Entry 7FDJ (electron microscopy, 4.40 A resolution (low resolution: residue-level contacts below are approximate; hydrogen-bond / salt-bridge calls are withheld)); this record covers chains A and B of the 4 polymer chains in the assembly.

[Chain A (and B)]
Molecule: Capsid protein, Immunoglobulin G-binding protein A
From: Hepatitis B virus genotype C subtype adr (strain Japan/adr4/1983)
Notes: chain B of this document is another copy of the same molecule, construct and numbering; everything in this record applies to it too
UniProtKB: chimeric construct of P69706, P38507: residues 51-127 from P69706 (CAPSD_HBVC3) positions 2-78 (UniProt number = residue number - 49); residues 130-187 from P38507 positions 212-269 (UniProt number = residue number + 82); residues 190-247 from P38507 positions 212-269 (UniProt number = residue number + 22); residues 250-318 from P69706 (CAPSD_HBVC3) positions 81-149 (UniProt number = residue number - 169)
Sequence (318 residues; numbered 1 to 318; the number before each row is that of its first residue):
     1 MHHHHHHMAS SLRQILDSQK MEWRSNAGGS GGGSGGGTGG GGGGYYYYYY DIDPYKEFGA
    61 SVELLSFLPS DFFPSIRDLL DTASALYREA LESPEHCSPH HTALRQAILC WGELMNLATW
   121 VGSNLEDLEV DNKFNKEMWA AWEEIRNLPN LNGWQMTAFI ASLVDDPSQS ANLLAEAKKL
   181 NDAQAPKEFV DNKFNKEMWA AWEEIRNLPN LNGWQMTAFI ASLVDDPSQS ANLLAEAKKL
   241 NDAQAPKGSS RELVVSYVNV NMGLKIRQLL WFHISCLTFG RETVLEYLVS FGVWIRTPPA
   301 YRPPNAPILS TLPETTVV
Disordered / not traced: 1-48, 127-252, 312-318
Sequence notes: initiating methionine (1); expression tag (2-50); linker (128-129, 188-189, 248-249); engineered mutation Val-130 (Ala212 in P38507), Met-138 (Gln220 in P38507), Trp-139 (Gln221 in P38507), Ala-140 (Asn222 in P38507), Trp-142 (Phe224 in P38507), Glu-143 (Tyr225 in P38507), Arg-146 (Leu228 in P38507), Asn-147 (His229 in P38507), Gly-153 (Glu235 in P38507), Trp-154 (Glu236 in P38507), Met-156 (Arg238 in P38507), Thr-157 (Asn239 in P38507), Ala-158 (Gly240 in P38507), Ala-161 (Gln243 in P38507), Val-164 (Lys246 in P38507), Val-190 (Ala212 in P38507), Met-198 (Gln220 in P38507), Trp-199 (Gln221 in P38507), Ala-200 (Asn222 in P38507), Trp-202 (Phe224 in P38507), Glu-203 (Tyr225 in P38507), Arg-206 (Leu228 in P38507), Asn-207 (His229 in P38507), Gly-213 (Glu235 in P38507), Trp-214 (Glu236 in P38507), Met-216 (Arg238 in P38507), Thr-217 (Asn239 in P38507), Ala-218 (Gly240 in P38507), Ala-221 (Gln243 in P38507), Val-224 (Lys246 in P38507)
UniProt features mapped onto this chain:
  - modified residue: Ser-256 (Phosphoserine)

[How chain A and chain B interact]
Contacting residue pairs (41; chain A residue first):
  Tyr-49(A) with Arg-77(B)
  Tyr-50(A) with Leu-80(B); Arg-88(B)
  Ile-52(A) with Glu-92(B)
  Pro-54(A) with Leu-109(B)
  Tyr-55(A) with Gln-106(B)
  Lys-56(A) with Glu-92(B); Ser-93(B); Pro-94(B)
  Glu-57(A) with Pro-94(B); His-96(B)
  Leu-80(A) with Tyr-49(B)
  Arg-88(A) with Tyr-50(B)
  Leu-91(A) with Ile-52(B); Glu-57(B)
  Glu-92(A) with Asp-51(B); Ile-52(B); Lys-56(B)
  Ser-93(A) with Lys-56(B); Glu-57(B)
  Pro-94(A) with Lys-56(B)
  Glu-95(A) with Glu-57(B)
  His-96(A) with Glu-57(B); Phe-58(B)
  Thr-102(A) with Glu-57(B)
  Arg-105(A) with Ile-52(B); Glu-57(B)
  Gln-106(A) with Leu-269(B)
  Leu-109(A) with Pro-54(B)
  Cys-110(A) with Cys-110(B)
  Glu-113(A) with Met-262(B); Lys-265(B)
  Leu-114(A) with Leu-114(B)
  Leu-117(A) with Met-262(B)
  Trp-120(A) with Val-254(B); Tyr-257(B)
  Val-254(A) with Asn-124(B)
  Tyr-257(A) with Trp-120(B)
  Met-262(A) with Glu-113(B); Leu-117(B)
  Lys-265(A) with Glu-113(B)
Interface residues without a listed pair, chain A (32 interface residues in all): Arg-77, Pro-99, Ala-103, Val-258
Interface residues without a listed pair, chain B (35 interface residues in all): Asp-53, Asp-81, Ser-84, Thr-102, Arg-105, Met-115, Val-258

[Overview]
The interface between chain A and chain B involves 32 residues on one side and 35 on the other.
Both chains are Capsid protein, Immunoglobulin G-binding protein A (Hepatitis B virus genotype C subtype adr
(strain Japan/adr4/1983)). Entry 7FDJ (Engineered Hepatitis B virus core antigen with short linker T=4) was
determined by electron microscopy together with 7EOY and 7EP6 from the same study.
